PDB entry 9B2S | electron microscopy, 3.01 A resolution | chains B and J of the 11 polymer chains in the assembly

Chain B:
Name: Histone H4
Organism: Xenopus laevis
UniProt: P62799 (H4_XENLA); residues 0-102 here correspond to UniProt positions 1-103 (UniProt number = residue number + 1)
Chain sequence (103 residues; each row starts with the number of its first residue; numbering starts at 0):
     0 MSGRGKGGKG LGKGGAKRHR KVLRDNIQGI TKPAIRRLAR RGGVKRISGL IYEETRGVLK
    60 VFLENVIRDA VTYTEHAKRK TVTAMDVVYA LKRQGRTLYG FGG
Disordered / not traced: 0-19
UniProt features mapped onto this chain:
  - DNA-binding region: Lys16 to Lys20
  - modified residue: Ser1 (N-acetylserine), Arg3 (Asymmetric dimethylarginine), Lys5 (N6-(2-hydroxyisobutyryl)lysine), Lys8 (N6-(2-hydroxyisobutyryl)lysine), Lys12 (N6-(2-hydroxyisobutyryl)lysine), Lys16 (N6-(2-hydroxyisobutyryl)lysine), Lys20 (N6,N6,N6-trimethyllysine), Lys31 (N6-(2-hydroxyisobutyryl)lysine), Lys44 (N6-(2-hydroxyisobutyryl)lysine), Ser47 (Phosphoserine), Tyr51 (Phosphotyrosine), Lys59 (N6-(2-hydroxyisobutyryl)lysine), Lys77 (N6-(2-hydroxyisobutyryl)lysine), Lys79 (N6-(2-hydroxyisobutyryl)lysine), Tyr88 (Phosphotyrosine), Lys91 (N6-(2-hydroxyisobutyryl)lysine)
  - cross-link (Glycyl lysine isopeptide (Lys-Gly)): Lys31 (interchain with G-Cter in UFM1), Lys91 (interchain with G-Cter in ubiquitin)

Chain J:
Molecule: 601 DNA
Organism: synthetic construct
Sequence (185 nucleotides; row label = number of the first residue in the row; numbers below 1 keep their minus sign (DG-92 is residue -92)):
   -92 GTCGCTGTTC GCGACCGGCA ATCGATGTAT ATATCTGACA CGTGCCTGGA GACTAGGGAG
   -32 TAATCCCCTT GGCGGTTAAA ACGCGGGGGA CAGCGCGTAC GTGCGTTTAA GCGGTGCTAG
    28 AGCTGTCTAC GACCAATTGA GCGGCCTCGG CACCGGGATT CTGATGGGCG GCCGCGTATA
    88 GGGTC
Disordered / not traced: -92 to -79, 79-92

Interface between chain B and chain J:
Pairs across the interface (11; chain B residue first):
  Arg35(B) - DG8(J)  salt bridge to the phosphate
  Arg45(B) - DC7(J)  sugar contact
  Arg45(B) - DG8(J)  phosphate contact
  Ile46(B) - DC7(J)  sugar contact
  Ile46(B) - DG8(J)  hydrogen bond to the phosphate
  Ser47(B) - DC7(J)  phosphate contact
  Gly48(B) - DC7(J)  phosphate contact
  Arg78(B) - DA28(J)  phosphate contact
  Lys79(B) - DG27(J)  phosphate contact
  Lys79(B) - DA28(J)  hydrogen bond to the phosphate
  Thr80(B) - DA28(J)  hydrogen bond to the phosphate
Also at the interface, not in a pair above, chain B (9 interface residues in all): Lys44

In short:
The interface between chain B and chain J involves 9 residues on one side and 4 on the other, with 3 hydrogen
bonds and 1 salt bridge. Polar pairs include Ile46(B)-DG8(J), Lys79(B)-DA28(J) and Thr80(B)-DA28(J). Curated
annotation (UniProt) lists a DNA-binding region on chain B.
Chain B is Histone H4 (Xenopus laevis) and chain J is 601 DNA (synthetic construct); the structure, Haspin
bound to nucleosome in position 1, was determined by electron microscopy together with 9B2T and 9B2U from the
same study.
